Entry 3B82 (X-ray diffraction, 2.35 A resolution); this record covers chains A and B.

Chain A:
Protein: Elongation factor 2
Organism: Saccharomyces cerevisiae
UniProt: P32324 (EF2_YEAST); numbering as in UniProt (aligned over 1-842)
Sequence (842 residues; numbered 1 to 842; the number before each row is that of its first residue):
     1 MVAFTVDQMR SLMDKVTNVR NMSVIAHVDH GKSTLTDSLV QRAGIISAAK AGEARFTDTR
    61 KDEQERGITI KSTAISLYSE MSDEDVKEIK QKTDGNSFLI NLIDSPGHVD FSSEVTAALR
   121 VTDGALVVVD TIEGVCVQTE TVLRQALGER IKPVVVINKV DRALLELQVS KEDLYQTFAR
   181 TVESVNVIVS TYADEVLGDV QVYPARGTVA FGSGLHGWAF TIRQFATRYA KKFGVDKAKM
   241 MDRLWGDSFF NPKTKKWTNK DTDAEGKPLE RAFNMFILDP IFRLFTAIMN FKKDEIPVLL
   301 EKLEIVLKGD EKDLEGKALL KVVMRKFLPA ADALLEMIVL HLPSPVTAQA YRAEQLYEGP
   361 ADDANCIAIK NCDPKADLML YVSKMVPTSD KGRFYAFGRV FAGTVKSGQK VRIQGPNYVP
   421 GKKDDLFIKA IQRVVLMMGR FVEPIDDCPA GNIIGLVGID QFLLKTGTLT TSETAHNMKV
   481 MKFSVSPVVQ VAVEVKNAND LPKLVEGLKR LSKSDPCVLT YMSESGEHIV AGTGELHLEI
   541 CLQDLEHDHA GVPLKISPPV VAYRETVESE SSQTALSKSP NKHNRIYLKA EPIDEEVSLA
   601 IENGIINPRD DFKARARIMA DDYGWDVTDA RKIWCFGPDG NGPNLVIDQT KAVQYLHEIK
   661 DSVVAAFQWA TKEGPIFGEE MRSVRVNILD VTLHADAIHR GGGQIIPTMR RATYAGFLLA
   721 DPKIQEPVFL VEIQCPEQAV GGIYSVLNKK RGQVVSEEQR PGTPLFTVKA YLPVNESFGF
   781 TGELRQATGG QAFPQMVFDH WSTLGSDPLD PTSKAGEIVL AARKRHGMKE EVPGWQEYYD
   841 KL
Not modelled in the structure: 1, 49-66
Modified residues: His-699 ({3-[4-(2-amino-2-carboxy-ethyl)-1H-imidazol-2-yl]-1-carbamoyl-propyl}-trimethyl-ammonium; DDE)

Chain B:
Protein: Exotoxin A
Organism: Pseudomonas aeruginosa
Notes: EC 2.4.2.36; fragment: catalytic domain
UniProt: P11439 (TOXA_PSEAE); residues 400-605 here correspond to UniProt positions 425-630 (UniProt number = residue number + 25)
Sequence (207 residues; each row starts with the number of its first residue):
   399 AFLGDGGDVS FSTRGTQNWT VERLLQAHRQ LEERGYVFVG YHGTFLEAAQ SIVFGGVRAR
   459 SQDLDAIWRG FYIAGDPALA YGYAQDQEPD ARGRIRNGAL LRVYVPRSSL PGFYRTSLTL
   519 AAPEAAGEVE RLIGHPLPLR LDAITGPHEE GGRLETILGW PLAERTVVIP SAIPTDPRNV
   579 GGDLDPSSIP DKEQAISALP DYASQPG
Differences from the reference sequence: expression tag (399); engineered mutation His-546 (Glu571 in P11439)
Residues lining bound ligands: NAD (nicotinamide-adenine-dinucleotide): Tyr-439, His-440, Gly-441, Thr-442, Phe-443, Ala-446, Ser-449, Ile-450, Gly-454, Val-455, Arg-456, Arg-458, Gln-460, Asp-461, Phe-469, Tyr-470, Ile-471, Ala-472, Leu-477, Ala-478, Tyr-481, Glu-553, Trp-558
Reported in the primary citation:
  - binding site for NAD: Tyr-481, His-546
  - catalytic residues: His-440, Tyr-470, Tyr-481, Glu-553 (citing earlier work)
  - catalytic residues: Arg-551
  - mutagenesis - G550A, E553A: decreased catalytic activity
  - mutagenesis - G454A, R458A, R458H (56-fold), Q460A, R551A, R551E, R551K, R551Q: decreased catalytic activity on ADPRT
  - mutagenesis - R551C, R551H: abolished catalytic activity
  - mutagenesis - R458H (53-fold): decreased catalytic activity on GH
  - mutagenesis - R458H (31-fold), G549A, G550A: decreased binding to NAD
  - mutagenesis - E547A: unchanged catalytic activity
  - mutagenesis - E548A, L552A: increased catalytic activity

Interface between chain A and chain B:
Contacting residue pairs (23):
  Ser-525(A) / Arg-412(B)  hydrogen bond
  Glu-527(A) / Arg-412(B)  salt bridge
  Pro-580(A) / Gln-483(B)
  Trp-669(A) / Arg-490(B)
  Trp-669(A) / Gly-491(B)  hydrogen bond (side chain-backbone)
  Trp-669(A) / Arg-492(B)
  Gly-703(A) / Gln-485(B)
  Gly-703(A) / Pro-487(B)
  Gly-703(A) / Ile-493(B)
  Ile-706(A) / Pro-487(B)  hydrophobic
  Ile-706(A) / Gly-491(B)
  Ile-706(A) / Ile-493(B)  hydrophobic
  Pro-707(A) / Val-578(B)
  Arg-711(A) / Asn-577(B)  hydrogen bond
  Arg-711(A) / Val-578(B)
  Arg-711(A) / Gly-579(B)
  Arg-711(A) / Gly-580(B)
  His-826(A) / Arg-576(B)
  Met-828(A) / Arg-576(B)
  Glu-837(A) / Asn-577(B)  hydrogen bond
  Tyr-838(A) / Arg-576(B)  hydrogen bond (side chain-backbone)
  Tyr-838(A) / Asn-577(B)
  Lys-841(A) / Asp-581(B)
Other interface residues (no listed pair), chain A (18 interface residues in all): Ser-523, Glu-524, Ala-665, Gly-702, Tyr-714
Other interface residues (no listed pair), chain B (15 interface residues in all): Asp-574

Overview:
18 residues of chain A face 15 of chain B across their interface, with 5 hydrogen bonds and 1 salt bridge.
Polar contacts include Glu-527(A)/Arg-412(B), Ser-525(A)/Arg-412(B) and Trp-669(A)/Gly-491(B). The paper
reports catalytic residues His-440(B), Tyr-470(B) and Tyr-481(B) among others; G454A, R458A and R458H of chain
B, among others, reduce catalytic activity on ADPRT; 16 substitutions were tested in all.
Chain A is Elongation factor 2 (Saccharomyces cerevisiae) and chain B is Exotoxin A (Pseudomonas aeruginosa);
the structure, Structure of the eEF2-ExoA(E546H)-NAD+ complex, was determined by X-ray diffraction, deposited
together with 2ZIT, 3B78 and 3B8H.
